8JKN - chains B and D of the 4 polymer chains in the assembly; structure by X-ray diffraction, 2.92 A resolution.

Chain B:
Molecule: GAAA-Reverse
Sequence (19 nucleotides; each row starts with the number of its first residue):
     1 GGTTTCTCGG TTTCAGTTG

Chain D:
Name: Interferon regulatory factor 4
Source organism: Homo sapiens
Notes: fragment: DNA-binding domain
UniProt: F2Z3D5 (F2Z3D5_HUMAN); residue numbers follow UniProt; this construct covers 20-135
Chain sequence (116 residues; row label = number of the first residue in the row):
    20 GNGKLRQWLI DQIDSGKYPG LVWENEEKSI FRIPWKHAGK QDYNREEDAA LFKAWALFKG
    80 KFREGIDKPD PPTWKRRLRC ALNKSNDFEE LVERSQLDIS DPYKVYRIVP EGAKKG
Disordered / not traced: 20-21, 61-62, 131-135
Construct notes: engineered mutation Arg95 (Thr in F2Z3D5)

Interface between chain B and chain D:
Pairs across the interface - 21 pairs, chain B then chain D:
  DT3(B) - Gly22(D)  phosphate contact
  DT4(B) - Gly22(D)  phosphate contact
  DT4(B) - Lys23(D)  hydrogen bond to the phosphate
  DT4(B) - Leu24(D)  hydrogen bond to the phosphate
  DT4(B) - Lys78(D)  phosphate contact
  DT5(B) - Trp74(D)  hydrogen bond to the phosphate
  DT5(B) - Lys78(D)  phosphate contact
  DT5(B) - Lys80(D)  hydrogen bond to the phosphate
  DT5(B) - Arg96(D)  sugar contact
  DT5(B) - Ala100(D)  phosphate contact
  DT5(B) - Lys103(D)  base contact
  DC6(B) - Lys80(D)  salt bridge to the phosphate
  DC6(B) - Arg96(D)  salt bridge to the phosphate
  DC6(B) - Lys103(D)  base contact
  DT7(B) - Arg95(D)  base contact
  DT13(B) - His56(D)  sugar contact
  DC14(B) - His56(D)  sugar contact
  DC14(B) - Ala57(D)  sugar contact
  DC14(B) - Gly58(D)  phosphate contact
  DA15(B) - Gly58(D)  phosphate contact
  DA15(B) - Lys59(D)  hydrogen bond to the phosphate
Also at the interface, not in a pair above, chain D (16 interface residues in all): Gln60, Cys99

In short:
The interface between chain B and chain D involves 8 residues on one side and 16 on the other; the contacts
include 5 hydrogen bonds and 2 salt bridges. Polar contacts include DT4(B)-Lys23(D), DT4(B)-Leu24(D) and
DT5(B)-Trp74(D).
Here chain B is GAAA-Reverse and chain D is Interferon regulatory factor 4 (Homo sapiens). Entry 8JKN (T95R
mutant IRF4 DNA-binding domain bound to an DNA containing GAAA motif) was determined by X-ray diffraction
together with 8JKL, 8JKO, 8JKQ and 8JKS from the same study.
